Entry 6UT7 (electron microscopy, 4.26 A resolution (low resolution: residue-level contacts below are approximate; hydrogen-bond / salt-bridge calls are withheld)); this record covers chains G and N of the 14 polymer chains in the assembly.

# Chain G (and N)
Molecule: McrBC 5-methylcytosine restriction system component
Source organism: Thermococcus gammatolerans
Notes: chain N of this document is another copy of the same molecule, construct and numbering; everything in this record applies to it too
UniProt: C5A3Z2 (C5A3Z2_THEGJ); residues 1-458 here = UniProt positions 1-458
Sequence (458 residues; row label = number of the first residue in the row):
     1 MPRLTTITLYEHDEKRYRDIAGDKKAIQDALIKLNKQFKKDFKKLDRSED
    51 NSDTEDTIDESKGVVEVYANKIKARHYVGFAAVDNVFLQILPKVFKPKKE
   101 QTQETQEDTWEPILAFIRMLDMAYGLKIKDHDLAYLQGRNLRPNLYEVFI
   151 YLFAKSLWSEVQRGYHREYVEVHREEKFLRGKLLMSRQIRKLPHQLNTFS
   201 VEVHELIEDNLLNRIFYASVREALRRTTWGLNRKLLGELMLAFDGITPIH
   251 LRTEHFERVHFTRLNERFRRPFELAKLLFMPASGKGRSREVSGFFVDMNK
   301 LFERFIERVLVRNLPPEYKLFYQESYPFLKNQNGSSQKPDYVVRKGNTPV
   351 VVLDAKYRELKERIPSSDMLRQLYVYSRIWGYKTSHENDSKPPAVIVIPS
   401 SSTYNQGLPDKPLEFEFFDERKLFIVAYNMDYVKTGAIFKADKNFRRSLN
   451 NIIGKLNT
Disordered / not traced: 1-4, 99-106, 281-289, 329-334, 381-392, 454-458
What the authors report for this chain:
  - mutagenesis - R263A: abolished catalytic activity
  - mutagenesis - R263K: decreased catalytic activity on stimulatory effect
  - catalytic residues: Asp340, Asp354, Lys356 (proposed by the authors, not directly observed)

# Chain G / chain N interface
Contacting residue pairs (28):
  Glu60(G) - Tyr68(N)
  Glu60(G) - Lys71(N)
  Lys62(G) - Lys62(N)
  Lys62(G) - Tyr68(N)
  Val67(G) - Tyr68(N)
  Tyr68(G) - Glu60(N)
  Tyr68(G) - Lys62(N)
  Tyr68(G) - Val67(N)
  Tyr68(G) - Tyr68(N)
  Lys71(G) - Glu60(N)
  Phe328(G) - Phe418(N)
  Phe328(G) - Asp419(N)
  Ser335(G) - Ile364(N)
  Ile364(G) - Ser335(N)
  Ser367(G) - Gln372(N)
  Arg371(G) - Arg371(N)
  Arg371(G) - Gln372(N)
  Arg371(G) - Val375(N)
  Gln372(G) - Ser367(N)
  Gln372(G) - Arg371(N)
  Tyr374(G) - Tyr374(N)
  Tyr374(G) - Val375(N)
  Tyr374(G) - Arg378(N)
  Val375(G) - Arg371(N)
  Val375(G) - Tyr374(N)
  Arg378(G) - Tyr374(N)
  Phe418(G) - Phe328(N)
  Asp419(G) - Phe328(N)
Other interface residues (no listed pair), chain G (23 interface residues in all): Ile32, Ala69, Lys73, Pro327, Ile379, Phe417, Glu420
Other interface residues (no listed pair), chain N (22 interface residues in all): Ile32, Ala69, Lys73, Ile379, Phe417, Glu420

# Overview
23 residues of chain G and 22 residues of chain N are in contact. From the paper: catalytic residues
Asp340(G), Asp354(G) and Lys356(G); R263A of chain G abolishes catalytic activity.
Chain G and chain N are both McrBC 5-methylcytosine restriction system component (Thermococcus gammatolerans);
the structure, Fitted model for the tetradecameric assembly of Thermococcus gammatolerans McrB AAA+ hexamers
with bound McrC, was determined by electron microscopy (same publication as 6UT3, 6UT4, 6UT5, 6UT6 and 6UT8).
